PDB entry 7UIS | X-ray diffraction, 2.58 A resolution | chains A and B

== Chain A ==
Molecule: Calcium/calmodulin-dependent protein kinase type II subunit alpha
Organism: Homo sapiens
Notes: EC 2.7.11.17
UniProt: Q9UQM7 (KCC2A_HUMAN); residues 7-274 here = UniProt positions 7-274
Amino-acid sequence (268 residues; row label = number of the first residue in the row):
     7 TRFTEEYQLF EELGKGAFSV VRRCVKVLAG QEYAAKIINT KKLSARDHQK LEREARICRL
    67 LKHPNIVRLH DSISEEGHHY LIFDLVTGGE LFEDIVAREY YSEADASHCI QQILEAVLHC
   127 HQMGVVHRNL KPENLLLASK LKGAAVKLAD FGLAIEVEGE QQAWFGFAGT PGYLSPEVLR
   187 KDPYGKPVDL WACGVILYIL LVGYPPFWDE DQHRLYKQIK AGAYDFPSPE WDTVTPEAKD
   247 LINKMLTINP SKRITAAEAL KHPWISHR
Unresolved in the structure: 274
Sequence notes: engineered mutation Asn135 (Asp in Q9UQM7), Lys223 (Gln in Q9UQM7)
Curated features (UniProtKB/Swiss-Prot):
  - binding site (ATP): Leu19 to Val27, Lys42
  - modified residue: Tyr13 (Phosphotyrosine), Ser257 (Phosphoserine)
  - natural variant: Phe98 (F98S: In MRD53), Glu109 (E109D: In MRD53), Ala112 (A112V: In MRD53; uncertain significance), Pro138 (P138A: In MRD53; uncertain significance), Glu183 (E183V: In MRD53), Pro212 (P212L: In MRD53; uncertain significance; P212Q: In MRD53), Pro235 (P235L: In MRD53; uncertain significance)
  - mutagenesis: Lys42 (K42R: No effect on protein stability or degradation. No effect on neuronal migration; when associated with P-286)
Reported in the primary citation:
  - mutagenesis - E96K (7- to 65-fold), E96K/E99K (75- to 140-fold), E99K (7- to 65-fold): decreased binding to GluA1 P828R
  - mutagenesis - I205K, W214A (60-fold), E236K (21-fold): decreased binding to CaMKIIN
  - specificity-determining residues: Trp214, Glu236 (by similarity / conservation)
  - mutagenesis - E96K/E99K (Tm change 1 degC): decreased stability in response to GluN2B
  - mutagenesis - E96K/E99K (Tm change 1 degC): decreased stability with Glutamate receptor ionotropic, NMDA 2B (chain B)

== Chain B ==
Molecule: Glutamate receptor ionotropic, NMDA 2B
UniProt: Q13224 (NMDE2_HUMAN); residue numbers follow UniProt; this construct covers 1289-1310
Amino-acid sequence (22 residues; each row starts with the number of its first residue):
  1289 KAQKKNRNKL RRQHDYDTFV DL
Unresolved in the structure: 1289-1294, 1307-1310
Sequence notes: engineered mutation Asp1303 (Ser in Q13224)
Curated features (UniProtKB/Swiss-Prot):
  - region: Lys1292 to His1302, Tyr1304 (Interaction with DAPK1)
Reported in the primary citation:
  - mutagenesis - S1303D (5-fold): decreased binding to Calcium/calmodulin-dependent protein kinase type II subunit alpha (chain A)

== Chain A / chain B interface ==
Pairs across the interface (41):
  Arg52(A) - Asp1305(B)  salt bridge
  Arg52(A) - Thr1306(B)  hydrogen bond (side chain-backbone)
  Glu96(A) - Arg1300(B)  salt bridge
  Phe98(A) - Arg1299(B)
  Phe98(A) - Arg1300(B)
  Glu99(A) - Arg1300(B)  salt bridge
  Asn135(A) - Asp1303(B)  hydrogen bond
  Lys137(A) - Gln1301(B)  hydrogen bond (side chain-backbone)
  Lys137(A) - Asp1303(B)  salt bridge
  Glu139(A) - Arg1300(B)
  Glu139(A) - Gln1301(B)  hydrogen bond (side chain-backbone)
  Leu159(A) - Asp1303(B)
  Leu159(A) - Tyr1304(B)
  Leu159(A) - Asp1305(B)
  Phe173(A) - Tyr1304(B)  hydrophobic
  Phe173(A) - Asp1305(B)
  Phe173(A) - Thr1306(B)  hydrogen bond (backbone-side chain)
  Ala174(A) - Tyr1304(B)
  Gly175(A) - Asp1303(B)
  Gly175(A) - Tyr1304(B)  hydrogen bond (backbone-backbone)
  Thr176(A) - Gln1301(B)
  Thr176(A) - His1302(B)
  Thr176(A) - Asp1303(B)
  Pro177(A) - Gln1301(B)
  Pro177(A) - His1302(B)
  Pro177(A) - Tyr1304(B)  hydrophobic
  Gly178(A) - Gln1301(B)  hydrogen bond (backbone-side chain)
  Gly209(A) - Leu1298(B)
  Tyr210(A) - Arg1295(B)
  Tyr210(A) - Asn1296(B)
  Pro211(A) - Asn1296(B)
  Pro211(A) - Lys1297(B)
  Pro211(A) - Leu1298(B)
  Trp214(A) - Asn1296(B)  hydrogen bond (backbone-side chain)
  Trp214(A) - Arg1299(B)
  Trp214(A) - Gln1301(B)
  Gln218(A) - Tyr1304(B)  hydrogen bond
  Tyr222(A) - Tyr1304(B)
  Pro233(A) - Arg1295(B)
  Ser234(A) - Arg1295(B)  hydrogen bond (backbone-side chain)
  Glu236(A) - Arg1295(B)  salt bridge
Interface residues without a listed pair, chain A (31 interface residues in all): Ile101, Asn140, Tyr179, Ile205, Pro212, Phe213, Gln224, Pro235

== In short ==
31 residues of chain A and 12 residues of chain B are in contact, with 10 hydrogen bonds and 5 salt bridges.
Polar contacts include Arg52(A)-Asp1305(B), Glu96(A)-Arg1300(B) and Glu99(A)-Arg1300(B). From the paper: E96K,
E96K/E99K and E99K of chain A reduce binding to GluA1 P828R; specificity determinants Trp214(A) and Glu236(A);
7 substitutions were tested in all.
Chain A is Calcium/calmodulin-dependent protein kinase type II subunit alpha (Homo sapiens) and chain B is
Glutamate receptor ionotropic, NMDA 2B; the structure, Cocrystal structure of human CaMKII-alpha
(CAMK2A)kinase domain and GluN2B(S1303D), was determined by X-ray diffraction, deposited together with 6X5G,
6X5Q, 7KL0, 7KL1, 7UIQ, 7UIR and 5 further entries.
